5IZK - chain A; structure by X-ray diffraction, 3.25 A resolution.

Chain A:
Name: Selenocysteine-specific elongation factor
Organism: Homo sapiens
UniProt: P57772 (SELB_HUMAN); residue numbers follow UniProt; this construct covers 1-596
Chain sequence (616 residues; numbered -19 to 596; the number before each row is that of its first residue; numbers below 1 keep their minus sign (Met-19 is residue -19)):
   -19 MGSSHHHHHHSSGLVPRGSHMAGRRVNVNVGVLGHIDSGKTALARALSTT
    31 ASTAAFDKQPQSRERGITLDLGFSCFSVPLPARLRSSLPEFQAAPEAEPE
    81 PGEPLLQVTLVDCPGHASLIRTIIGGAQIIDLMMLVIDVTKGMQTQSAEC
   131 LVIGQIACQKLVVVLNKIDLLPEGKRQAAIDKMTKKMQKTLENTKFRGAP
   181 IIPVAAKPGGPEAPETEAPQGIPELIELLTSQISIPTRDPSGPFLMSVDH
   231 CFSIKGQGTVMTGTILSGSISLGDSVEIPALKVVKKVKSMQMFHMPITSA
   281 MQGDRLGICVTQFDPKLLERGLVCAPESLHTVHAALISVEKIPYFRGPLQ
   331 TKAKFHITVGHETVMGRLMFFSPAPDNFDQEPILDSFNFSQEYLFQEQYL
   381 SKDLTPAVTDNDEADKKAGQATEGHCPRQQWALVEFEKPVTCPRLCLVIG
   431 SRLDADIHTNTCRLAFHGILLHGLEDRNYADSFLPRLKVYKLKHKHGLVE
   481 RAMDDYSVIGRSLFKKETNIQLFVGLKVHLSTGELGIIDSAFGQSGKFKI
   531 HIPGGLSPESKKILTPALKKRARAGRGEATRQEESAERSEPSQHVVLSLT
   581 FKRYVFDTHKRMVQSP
Disordered / not traced: -19 to 1, 34-51, 63-84, 194-198, 232-238, 383-404, 436-440, 495-497, 520-525, 535, 544-564, 592-596
Differences from the reference sequence: initiating methionine (-19); expression tag (-18 to 0)
Ligand contacts: GDP (guanosine-5'-diphosphate): His15, Ile16, Asp17, Ser18, Gly19, Lys20, Thr21, Ala22, Pro94, Asn146, Lys147, Asp149, Leu150, Ala185, Ala186, Lys187, Pro188, Gly189, Gly190, Pro191
Curated features (UniProtKB/Swiss-Prot):
  - region: Gly14 to Thr21 (G1), Gly46 to Asp50 (G2), Asp92 to Gly95 (G3), Asn146 to Asp149 (G4), Ala185 to Lys187 (G5)
  - motif: Ala547 to Arg553 (Nuclear localization signal)
  - binding site (GDP): Gly19, Thr21, Ala22, Asp149, Lys187
  - binding site (GTP): Gly19, Thr21, Ala22, Asp149, Lys187
  - binding site (Mg(2+)): Thr21, Thr48, Asp92
  - modified residue: Ser537 (Phosphoserine), Thr545 (Phosphothreonine), Arg556 (Omega-N-methylarginine)
  - natural variant: Ala35 (A35V: In NEDPSB), Pro194 (P194T: In NEDPSB), Arg285 (R285Q: In NEDPSB), Asp390 (D390A: In NEDPSB), Cys426 to Pro596 (deletion: In NEDPSB)
  - mutagenesis: His96 (H96A: Abolished GTPase activity), Asp229 (D229A: Abolished ability to mediate insertion of selenocysteine), His230 (H230A: Abolished ability to mediate insertion of selenocysteine), Arg285 (R285A: Abolished ability to mediate insertion of selenocysteine; R285N: Abolished ability to mediate insertion of selenocysteine), Arg583 to Tyr584 (Does not affect ability to mediate insertion of selenocysteine)
What the authors report for this chain:
  - contacts within the chain: Glu372-Lys582 (hydrogen bond)
  - binding site for GDP: Asn146, Lys147, Asp149, Ala186
  - conformationally variable residues (helix shift, loop rearrangement): Asp92, His96, Ile258 to Val264, Val290 to Arg300, Lys321 to Thr331, Asp365 to Trp411
  - mutagenesis - K582A, K582A/R583A/Y584A/V585A/F586A: decreased expression
  - mutagenesis - K582A, K582A/R583A/Y584A/V585A/F586A: decreased stability
  - catalytic residues: His96 (proposed by the authors, not directly observed)
  - mutagenesis - T48A, H96A: unchanged binding to GTP
  - mutagenesis - T48A: unchanged binding to GDP

In short:
Ligands of chain A: GDP. UniProt lists 5 GDP-binding residues, 5 GTP-binding residues, 3 Mg2+-binding residues
and 6 mutagenesis sites. From the paper: the catalytic residue His96; K582A and K582A/R583A/Y584A/V585A/F586A
reduce expression; 4 substitutions were tested in all.
Chain A is Selenocysteine-specific elongation factor (Homo sapiens); the structure, The crystal structure of
human eEFSec in complex with GDP, was determined by X-ray diffraction together with 5IZL and 5IZM from the
same study.
